Entry 9KNV (electron microscopy, 3.30 A resolution); this record covers chains B and C of the 4 polymer chains in the assembly.

# Chain B (and C)
Molecule: Phosphoprotein
Organism: Measles virus strain Ichinose-B95a
Notes: chain C of this document is another copy of the same molecule, construct and numbering; everything in this record applies to it too
Reference sequence: Q9WMB4 (PHOSP_MEASC); residue numbers follow UniProt; this construct covers 1-507
Sequence (507 residues; numbered 1 to 507; the number before each row is that of its first residue):
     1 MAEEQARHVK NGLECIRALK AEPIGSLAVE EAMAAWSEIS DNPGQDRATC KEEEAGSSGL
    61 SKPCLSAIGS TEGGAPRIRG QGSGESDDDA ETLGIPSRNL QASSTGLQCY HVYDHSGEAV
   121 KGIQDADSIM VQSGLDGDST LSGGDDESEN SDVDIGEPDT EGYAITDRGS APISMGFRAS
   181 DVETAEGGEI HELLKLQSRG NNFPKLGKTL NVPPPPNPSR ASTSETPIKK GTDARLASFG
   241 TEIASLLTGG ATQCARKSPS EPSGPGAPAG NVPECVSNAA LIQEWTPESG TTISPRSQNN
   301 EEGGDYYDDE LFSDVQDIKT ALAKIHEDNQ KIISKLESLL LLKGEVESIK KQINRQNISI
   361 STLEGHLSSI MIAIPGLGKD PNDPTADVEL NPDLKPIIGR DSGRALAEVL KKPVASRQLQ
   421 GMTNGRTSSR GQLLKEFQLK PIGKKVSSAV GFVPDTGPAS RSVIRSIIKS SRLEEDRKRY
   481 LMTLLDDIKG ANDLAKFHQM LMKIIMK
Disordered / not traced: 1-352, 381-507 (chain C: 1-391, 412-432)
Swiss-Prot annotation at these positions:
  - region (Interaction with the L polymerase): Ser361 to Leu377, Pro396 to Leu410
  - modified residue (Phosphoserine): Ser86, Ser151

# Chain B / chain C interface
Residue-residue contacts (17; chain B residue first):
  Ser369(B) - Lys395(C)
  Ser369(B) - Pro396(C)
  Ile370(B) - Pro396(C)
  Ile370(B) - Ile398(C)  hydrophobic
  Met371(B) - Lys395(C)  hydrogen bond
  Met371(B) - Pro396(C)  hydrogen bond (backbone-backbone)
  Met371(B) - Ile397(C)
  Met371(B) - Ile398(C)  hydrogen bond (backbone-backbone)
  Met371(B) - Glu436(C)
  Ile372(B) - Ile398(C)
  Ala373(B) - Ile398(C)  hydrogen bond (backbone-backbone)
  Ala373(B) - Gly399(C)
  Ala373(B) - Arg400(C)  hydrogen bond (backbone-backbone)
  Pro375(B) - Arg400(C)
  Pro375(B) - Arg404(C)
  Leu377(B) - Arg404(C)  hydrogen bond (backbone-side chain)
  Asp380(B) - Arg404(C)
Also at the interface, not in a pair above, chain B (10 interface residues in all): His366, Gly378
Also at the interface, not in a pair above, chain C (9 interface residues in all): Ala405

# Summary
Chain B and chain C form an interface of 10 and 9 residues respectively, with 6 hydrogen bonds. Polar contacts
include Met371(B)-Lys395(C), Leu377(B)-Arg404(C) and Met371(B)-Pro396(C).
Chain B and chain C are both Phosphoprotein (Measles virus strain Ichinose-B95a); the structure, AS-136A-bound
measles virus L-P complex, was determined by electron microscopy together with 9KNQ, 9KNT and 9KNZ from the
same study.
